Entry 6O7V (electron microscopy, 6.60 A resolution (low resolution: residue-level contacts below are approximate; hydrogen-bond / salt-bridge calls are withheld)); this record covers chains A and B of the 31 polymer chains in the assembly.

# Chain A
Molecule: Vacuolar ATP synthase catalytic subunit A
From: Saccharomyces cerevisiae (strain RM11-1a)
UniProt: B3LH69 (B3LH69_YEAS1); residues 0-616 here correspond to UniProt positions 1-617 (UniProt number = residue number + 1)
Chain sequence (639 residues; each row starts with the number of its first residue; numbering starts at 0):
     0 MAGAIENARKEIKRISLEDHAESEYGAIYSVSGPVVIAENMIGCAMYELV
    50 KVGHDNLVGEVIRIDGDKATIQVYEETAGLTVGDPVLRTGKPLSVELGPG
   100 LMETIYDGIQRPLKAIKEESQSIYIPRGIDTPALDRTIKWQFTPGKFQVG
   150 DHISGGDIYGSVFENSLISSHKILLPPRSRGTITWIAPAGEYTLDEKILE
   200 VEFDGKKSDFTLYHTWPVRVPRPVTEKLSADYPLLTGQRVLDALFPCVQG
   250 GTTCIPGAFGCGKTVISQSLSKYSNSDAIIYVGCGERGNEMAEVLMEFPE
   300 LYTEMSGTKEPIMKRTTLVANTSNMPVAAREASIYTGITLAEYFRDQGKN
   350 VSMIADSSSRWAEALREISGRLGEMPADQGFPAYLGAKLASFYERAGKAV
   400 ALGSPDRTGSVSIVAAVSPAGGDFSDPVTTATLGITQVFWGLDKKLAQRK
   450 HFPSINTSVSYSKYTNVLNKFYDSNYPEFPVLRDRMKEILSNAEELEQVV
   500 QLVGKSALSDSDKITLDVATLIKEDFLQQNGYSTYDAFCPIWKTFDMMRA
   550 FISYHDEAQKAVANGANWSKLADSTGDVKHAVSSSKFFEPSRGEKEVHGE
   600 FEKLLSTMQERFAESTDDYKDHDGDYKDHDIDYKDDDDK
Not modelled in the structure: 0-23, 617-638

# Chain B
Molecule: V-type proton ATPase subunit B
From: Saccharomyces cerevisiae (strain ATCC 204508 / S288c)
UniProt: P16140 (VATB_YEAST); residue numbers follow UniProt; this construct covers 1-517
Chain sequence (517 residues; numbered 1 to 517; the number before each row is that of its first residue):
     1 MVLSDKELFAINKKAVEQGFNVKPRLNYNTVSGVNGPLVILEKVKFPRYN
    51 EIVNLTLPDGTVRQGQVLEIRGDRAIVQVFEGTSGIDVKKTTVEFTGESL
   101 RIPVSEDMLGRIFDGSGRPIDNGPKVFAEDYLDINGSPINPYARIYPEEM
   151 ISTGVSAIDTMNSIARGQKIPIFSASGLPHNEIAAQICRQAGLVRPTKDV
   201 HDGHEENFSIVFAAMGVNLETARFFKQDFEENGSLERTSLFLNLANDPTI
   251 ERIITPRLALTTAEYLAYQTERHVLTILTDMSSYADALREVSAAREEVPG
   301 RRGYPGYMYTDLSTIYERAGRVEGRNGSITQIPILTMPNDDITHPIPDLT
   351 GYITEGQIFVDRQLHNKGIYPPINVLPSLSRLMKSAIGEGMTRKDHGDVS
   401 NQLYAKYAIGKDAAAMKAVVGEEALSIEDKLSLEFLEKFEKTFITQGAYE
   451 DRTVFESLDQAWSLLRIYPKEMLNRISPKILDEFYDRARDDADEDEEDPD
   501 TRSSGKKKDASQEESLI
Not modelled in the structure: 1-28, 486-517
Curated features (UniProtKB/Swiss-Prot):
  - binding site (ATP): R381
  - modified residue (Phosphoserine): S4, S137, S503, S504, S511, S515
  - cross-link (Glycyl lysine isopeptide (Lys-Gly)): K14 (interchain with G-Cter in ubiquitin), K508 (interchain with G-Cter in ubiquitin)

# Interface between chain A and chain B
Contacting residue pairs (27):
  Y28(A) with G72(B)
  S29(A) with I70(B)
  V30(A) with E69(B); I70(B)
  G32(A) with L68(B)
  T76(A) with Y49(B)
  G78(A) with R48(B); Y49(B)
  L79(A) with R48(B); Y49(B)
  T80(A) with R48(B)
  V81(A) with K45(B)
  S121(A) with I139(B)
  I122(A) with P141(B); Y142(B)
  Y123(A) with N140(B)
  N288(A) with Y146(B)
  A291(A) with R144(B); I145(B); Y146(B)
  S322(A) with S313(B)
  N323(A) with E317(B)
  R365(A) with G306(B)
  E366(A) with G306(B); Y307(B)
  G369(A) with V298(B)
  G372(A) with E296(B)
Also at the interface, not in a pair above, chain A (27 interface residues in all): S31, A77, P125, F258, R286, R370, L371
Also at the interface, not in a pair above, chain B (28 interface residues in all): P47, N50, R71, N135, A143, E297, Y352, I353

# In short
27 residues of chain A and 28 residues of chain B are in contact. From UniProt: ATP-binding residue R381(B) on
chain B.
Chain A is Vacuolar ATP synthase catalytic subunit A (Saccharomyces cerevisiae (strain RM11-1a)) and chain B
is V-type proton ATPase subunit B (Saccharomyces cerevisiae (strain ATCC 204508 / S288c)); the structure,
Saccharomyces cerevisiae V-ATPase Stv1-V1VO State 1, was determined by electron microscopy, deposited together
with 6O7T, 6O7U, 6O7W and 6O7X.
